PDB entry 1CNW | X-ray diffraction, 2.00 A resolution | chain A

Chain A:
Name: Carbonic anhydrase II
Organism: Homo sapiens
Notes: EC 4.2.1.1
UniProtKB: P00918 (CAH2_HUMAN); the author numbering skips numbers that UniProt does not, so the offset changes along the chain: 2-125 = UniProt 1-124; 127-261 = UniProt 125-259
Sequence (260 residues; numbered 1 to 261; 1 number in that range is skipped by the numbering (no residue carries it; nothing is unmodelled there); the number before each row is that of its first residue):
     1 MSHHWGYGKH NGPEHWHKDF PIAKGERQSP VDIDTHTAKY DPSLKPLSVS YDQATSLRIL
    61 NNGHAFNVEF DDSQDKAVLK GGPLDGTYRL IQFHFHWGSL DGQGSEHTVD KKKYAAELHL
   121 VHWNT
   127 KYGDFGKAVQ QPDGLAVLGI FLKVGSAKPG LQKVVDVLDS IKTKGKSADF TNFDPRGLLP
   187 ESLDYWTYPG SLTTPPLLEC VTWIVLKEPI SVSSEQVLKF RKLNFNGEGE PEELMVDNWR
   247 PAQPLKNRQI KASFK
Disordered / not traced: 1-3, 261
Ion coordination: Zn2+: H94, H96, H119 (together with EG1); Hg2+: Q137, E205, C206
Small-molecule neighbours: EG1 (aminomethylenecarbonylaminodi(ethyloxy)ethylaminocarbonylbenzenesulfonamide): Q92, H94, H96, E106, H119, V121, F131, G132, V135, V143, S197, L198, T199, T200, P202, L204, W209

In short:
Bound to chain A: compound EG1. The Zn2+ site is built by H94, H96 and H119. Q137, E205 and C206 coordinate
Hg2+.
Chain A is Carbonic anhydrase II (Homo sapiens); the structure, Secondary interactions significantly removed
from the sulfonamide binding pocket of carbonic anhydrase II influence binding constants, was determined by
X-ray diffraction together with 1CNX and 1CNY from the same study.
